PDB entry 8FZ2 | X-ray diffraction, 3.50 A resolution | chains H and P of the 3 polymer chains in the assembly

Chain H:
Protein: Fab460, H chain
Organism: Mus musculus
Chain sequence (225 residues; numbered 1 to 225; the number before each row is that of its first residue):
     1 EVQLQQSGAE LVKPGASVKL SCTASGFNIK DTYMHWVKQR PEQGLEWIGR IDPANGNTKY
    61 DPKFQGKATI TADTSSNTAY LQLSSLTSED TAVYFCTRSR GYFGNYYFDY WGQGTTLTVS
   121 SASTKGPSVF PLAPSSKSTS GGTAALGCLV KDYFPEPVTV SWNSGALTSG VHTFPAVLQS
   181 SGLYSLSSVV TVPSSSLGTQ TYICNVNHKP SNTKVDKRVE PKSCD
Disordered / not traced: 131-133, 223-225
Disulfide bonds: C22-C96, C148-C204

Chain P:
Protein: Transmembrane protein gp41
UniProt: Q73372 (ENV_HV1B9); residues 657-679 here correspond to UniProt positions 654-676 (UniProt number = residue number - 3)
Chain sequence (23 residues; numbered 657 to 679; the number before each row is that of its first residue):
   657 KKDLLELDKW ASLWNWFDIT NKK
Disordered / not traced: 657, 678-679
Sequence notes: conflict K657 (Glu654 in Q73372), D659 (Glu656 in Q73372), K678 (Trp675 in Q73372), K679 (Leu676 in Q73372)
From the paper describing this entry:
  - contacts within the chain: K665-W666 (hydrophobic contact), L660-W666 (hydrophobic contact)

Chain H / chain P interface:
Contacting residue pairs (19; chain H residue first):
  Y33(H) - K658(P)
  R50(H) - E662(P)  salt bridge
  N57(H) - K658(P)
  K59(H) - D659(P)  salt bridge
  K59(H) - E662(P)  salt bridge
  G101(H) - L661(P)
  G101(H) - E662(P)
  Y102(H) - L661(P)  hydrogen bond (backbone-backbone)
  Y102(H) - A667(P)
  Y102(H) - W670(P)
  Y102(H) - N671(P)  hydrogen bond
  Y102(H) - D674(P)
  F103(H) - L661(P)  hydrophobic
  Y106(H) - L661(P)
  Y106(H) - E662(P)
  Y106(H) - L663(P)  hydrogen bond (side chain-backbone)
  Y106(H) - D664(P)
  Y106(H) - W666(P)
  Y106(H) - A667(P)
The authors on this interface:
  - residue pairs: R50(H)-E662(P) (salt bridge), K59(H)-D659(P) (hydrogen bond), Y102(H)-L661(P), Y102(H)-N671(P) (hydrogen bond)

Summary:
8 residues of chain H and 11 residues of chain P are in contact, with 3 hydrogen bonds and 3 salt bridges.
Polar contacts include R50(H)-E662(P), K59(H)-D659(P) and K59(H)-E662(P). The paper describes a salt bridge
between R50(H) and E662(P); hydrogen bonds between K59(H) and D659(P) and Y102(H) and N671(P); a contact
between Y102(H) and L661(P). The paper reports contacts within the chain involving W666(P), K665(P) and
L660(P).
Here chain H is Fab460, H chain (Mus musculus) and chain P is Transmembrane protein gp41. Entry 8FZ2 (Crystal
structure of Fab460 in complex with MPER peptide) was determined by X-ray diffraction (same publication as
8FXJ).
